9LNX - chains A and F of the 6 polymer chains in the assembly; structure by X-ray diffraction, 2.59 A resolution.

Chain A:
Name: Detyrosinated tubulin alpha-1B chain
Organism: Sus scrofa
UniProtKB: Q2XVP4 (TBA1B_PIG); residue numbers follow UniProt; this construct covers 1-450
Sequence (450 residues; numbered 1 to 450; the number before each row is that of its first residue):
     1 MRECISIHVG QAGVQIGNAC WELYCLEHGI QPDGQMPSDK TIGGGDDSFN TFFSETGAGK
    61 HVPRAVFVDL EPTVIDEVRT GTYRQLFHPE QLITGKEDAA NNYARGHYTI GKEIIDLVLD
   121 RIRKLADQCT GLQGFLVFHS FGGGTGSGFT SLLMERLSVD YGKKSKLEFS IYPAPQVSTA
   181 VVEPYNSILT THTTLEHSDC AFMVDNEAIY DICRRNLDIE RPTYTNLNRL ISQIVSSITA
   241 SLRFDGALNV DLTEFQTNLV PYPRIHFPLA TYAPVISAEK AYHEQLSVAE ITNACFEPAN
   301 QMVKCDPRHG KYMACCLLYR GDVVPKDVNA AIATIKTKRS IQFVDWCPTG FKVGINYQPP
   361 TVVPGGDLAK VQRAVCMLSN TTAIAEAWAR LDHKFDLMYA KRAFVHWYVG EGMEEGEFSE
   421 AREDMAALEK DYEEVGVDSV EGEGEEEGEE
Not modelled in the structure: 440-450
Swiss-Prot annotation at these positions:
  - motif: M1 to C4 (MREC motif)
  - active site: E254
  - binding site (GTP): G10, Q11, A12, Q15, E71, A99, S140, G143, G144, T145, G146, T179, E183, N206, Y224, N228, L252
  - binding site (Mg(2+)): E71
  - modified residue: K40 (N6,N6,N6-trimethyllysine), S48 (Phosphoserine), S232 (Phosphoserine), Y282 (3'-nitrotyrosine), R339 (Omega-N-methylarginine), S439 (Phosphoserine), E443 (5-glutamyl polyglutamate), E445 (5-glutamyl polyglutamate)
  - cross-link (Glycyl lysine isopeptide (Lys-Gly)): K326 (interchain with G-Cter in ubiquitin), K370 (interchain with G-Cter in ubiquitin)
Ion coordination: Ca2+: D39, T41, G44, D47, N50, E55
Ligand contacts: GTP (guanosine-5'-triphosphate): G10, Q11, A12, Q15, I16, D69, D98, A99, A100, N101, S140, G142, G143, G144, T145, G146, I171, V177, S178, T179, E183, N206, Y224, L227, N228, I231

Chain F:
Name: Tubulin tyrosine ligase
Organism: Gallus gallus
UniProtKB: A0A8V0Z8P0 (A0A8V0Z8P0_CHICK); aligned to UniProt positions 1-378 over residues 1-378 (the alignment contains insertions or deletions, so no single offset holds)
Sequence (384 residues; each row starts with the number of its first residue):
     1 MYTFVVRDEN SSVYAEVSRL LLATGQWKRL RKDNPRFNLM LGERNRLPFG RLGHEPGLVQ
    61 LVNYYRGADK LCRKASLVKL IKTSPELSES CTWFPESYVI YPTNLKTPVA PAQNGIRHLI
   121 NNTRTDEREV FLAAYNRRRE GREGNVWIAK SSAGAKGEGI LISSEASELL DFIDEQGQVH
   181 VIQKYLEKPL LLEPGHRKFD IRSWVLVDHL YNIYLYREGV LRTSSEPYNS ANFQDKTCHL
   241 TNHCIQKEYS KNYGRYEEGN EMFFEEFNQY LMDALNTTLE NSILLQIKHI IRSCLMCIEP
   301 AISTKHLHYQ SFQLFGFDFM VDEELKVWLI EVNGAPACAQ KLYAELCQGI VDVAISSVFP
   361 LADTGQKTSQ PTSIFIKLHH HHHH
Not modelled in the structure: 104-124, 138-143, 150-158, 251-254, 363-371, 381-384
Sequence notes: expression tag (379-384)

Chain A / chain F interface:
Pairs across the interface - 25 pairs, chain A then chain F:
  Q176(A) - P56(F)
  E207(A) - H54(F)  salt bridge
  E297(A) - H306(F)  salt bridge
  K304(A) - H54(F)
  C305(A) - H308(F)
  D306(A) - R66(F)
  D306(A) - L307(F)
  R308(A) - P300(F)  hydrogen bond (side chain-backbone)
  R308(A) - A301(F)
  R308(A) - I302(F)
  R308(A) - S303(F)  hydrogen bond (side chain-backbone)
  R308(A) - L307(F)
  H309(A) - R66(F)  hydrogen bond (side chain-backbone)
  H309(A) - G67(F)
  H309(A) - A301(F)
  S340(A) - P300(F)
  S340(A) - A301(F)
  E386(A) - G50(F)
  E386(A) - R66(F)  salt bridge
  R390(A) - G50(F)
  R390(A) - H54(F)
  H393(A) - R51(F)
  E433(A) - R46(F)  salt bridge
  S439(A) - K70(F)
  S439(A) - S76(F)  hydrogen bond (backbone-side chain)
Other interface residues (no listed pair), chain A (17 interface residues in all): P298, K338, A389
Other interface residues (no listed pair), chain F (20 interface residues in all): D33, D69, R73, E299

Summary:
Chain A and chain F form an interface of 17 and 20 residues respectively; the contacts include 4 hydrogen
bonds and 4 salt bridges. Among the polar pairs are E207(A)-H54(F), E297(A)-H306(F) and E386(A)-R66(F). Chain
A binds GTP.
Chain A is Detyrosinated tubulin alpha-1B chain (Sus scrofa) and chain F is Tubulin tyrosine ligase (Gallus
gallus); the structure, Crystal structure of T2R-TTL-YQVB9 Complex, was determined by X-ray diffraction.
